PDB entry 5A1U | electron microscopy, 13.00 A resolution (very low resolution: no residue pairs are listed; an interface is given only as per-side residue counts) | chains E and G of the 8 polymer chains in the assembly

Chain E:
Protein: Coatomer subunit gamma-1
From: Mus musculus
UniProtKB: Q9QZE5 (COPG1_MOUSE); residues 1-874 here = UniProt positions 1-874
Amino-acid sequence (874 residues; each row starts with the number of its first residue):
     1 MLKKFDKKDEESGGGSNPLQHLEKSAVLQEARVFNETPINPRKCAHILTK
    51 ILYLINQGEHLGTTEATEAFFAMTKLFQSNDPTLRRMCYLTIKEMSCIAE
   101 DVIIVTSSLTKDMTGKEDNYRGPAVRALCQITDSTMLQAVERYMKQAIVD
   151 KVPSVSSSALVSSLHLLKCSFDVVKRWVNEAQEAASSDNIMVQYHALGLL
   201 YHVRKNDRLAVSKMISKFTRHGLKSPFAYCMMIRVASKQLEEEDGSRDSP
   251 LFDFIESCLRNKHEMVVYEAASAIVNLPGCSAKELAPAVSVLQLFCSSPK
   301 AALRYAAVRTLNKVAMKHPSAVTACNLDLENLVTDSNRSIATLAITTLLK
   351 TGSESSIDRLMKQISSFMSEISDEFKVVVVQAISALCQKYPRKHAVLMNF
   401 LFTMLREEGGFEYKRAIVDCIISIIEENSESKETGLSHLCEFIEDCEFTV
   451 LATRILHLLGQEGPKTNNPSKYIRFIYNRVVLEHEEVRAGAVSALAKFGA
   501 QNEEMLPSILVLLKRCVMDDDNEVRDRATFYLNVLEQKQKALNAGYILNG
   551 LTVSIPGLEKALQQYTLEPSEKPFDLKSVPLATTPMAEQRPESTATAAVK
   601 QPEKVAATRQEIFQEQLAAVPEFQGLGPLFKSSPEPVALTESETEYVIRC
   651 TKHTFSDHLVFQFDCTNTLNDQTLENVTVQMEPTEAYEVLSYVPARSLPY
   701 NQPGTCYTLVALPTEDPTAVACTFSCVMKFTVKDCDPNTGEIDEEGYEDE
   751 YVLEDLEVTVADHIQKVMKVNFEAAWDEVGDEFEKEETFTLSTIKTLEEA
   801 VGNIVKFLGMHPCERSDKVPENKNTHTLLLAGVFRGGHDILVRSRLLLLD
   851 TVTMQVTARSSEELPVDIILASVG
Unresolved in the structure: 1-20, 571-600
Curated features (UniProtKB/Swiss-Prot):
  - modified residue: Thr594 (Phosphothreonine)

Chain G:
Protein: Coatomer subunit beta
From: Mus musculus
UniProtKB: Q9JIF7 (COPB_MOUSE); the author numbering skips numbers that UniProt does not, so the offset changes along the chain: 1-723 = UniProt 1-723; 739-968 = UniProt 724-953
Amino-acid sequence (968 residues; each row starts with the number of its first residue; note: 15 numbers in that range are skipped by the numbering (no residue carries them; nothing is unmodelled there); numbers below 1 keep their minus sign (Met-14 is residue -14)):
   -14 MHHHHHHENLYFQGHMTAAENVCYTLINVPMDSEPPSEISLKNDLEKGDV
    36 KSKTEALKKVIIMILNGEKLPGLLMTIIRFVLPLQDHTIKKLLLVFWEIV
    86 PKTTPDGRLLHEMILVCDAYRKDLQHPNEFIRGSTLRFLCKLKEAELLEP
   136 LMPAIRACLEHRHSYVRRNAVLAIYTIYRNFEHLIPDAPELIHDFLVNEK
   186 DASCKRNAFMMLIHADQDRALDYLSTCIDQVQTFGDILQLVIVELIYKVC
   236 HANPSERARFIRCIYNLLQSSSPAVKYEAAGTLVTLSSAPTAIKAAAQCY
   286 IDLIIKESDNNVKLIVLDRLVELKEHPAHERVLQDLVMDILRVLSTPDLE
   336 VRKKTLQLALDLVSSRNVEELVIVLKKEVIKTNNVSEHEDTDKYRQLLVR
   386 TLHSCSVRFPDMAANVIPVLMEFLSDSNEAAAADVLEFVREAIQRFDNLR
   436 MLIVEKMLEVFHAIKSVKIYRGALWILGEYCSTKEDIQSVMTEVRRSLGE
   486 IPIVESEIKKEAGELKPEEEITVGPVQKLVTEMGTYATQSALSSSRPTKK
   536 EEDRPPLRGFLLDGDFFVAASLATTLTKIALRYVALVQEKKKQNSFVAEA
   586 MLLMATILHLGKSSLPKKPITDDDVDRISLCLKVLSECSPLMNDIFNKEC
   636 RQSLSQMLSAKLEEEKLSQKKESEKRNVTVQPDDPISFMQLTAKNEMNCK
   686 EDQFQLSLLAAMGNTQRKEAADPLASKLNKVTQLTGFS
   739 DPVYAEAYVHVNQYDIVLDVLVVNQTSDTLQNCTLELATLGDLKLVEKPS
   789 PLTLAPHDFANIKANVKVASTENGIIFGNIVYDVSGAASDRNCVVLSDIH
   839 IDIMDYIQPATCTDAEFRQMWAEFEWENKVTVNTNMTDLNDYLQHILKST
   889 NMKCLTPEKALSGYCGFMAANLYARSIFGEDALANVSIEKPVHQGPDAAV
   939 TGHIRIRAKSQGMALSLGDKINLSQKKTSL
Unresolved in the structure: -14 to 15, 599-723
Construct notes: expression tag (-14 to 0)
Curated features (UniProtKB/Swiss-Prot):
  - modified residue: Thr2 (N-acetylthreonine), Lys494 (N6-acetyllysine)

Chain E / chain G interface:
At this resolution (13 A) residue pairs are not listed: 18 residues of chain E and 16 of chain G lie at the interface.

Overview:
18 residues of chain E face 16 of chain G across their interface.
Here chain E is Coatomer subunit gamma-1 and chain G is Coatomer subunit beta, both from Mus musculus. Entry
5A1U (The structure of the COPI coat triad) was determined by electron microscopy (same publication as 5A1W
and 5A1X).
